8FUO - chains B and D of the 4 polymer chains in the assembly; structure by X-ray diffraction, 2.43 A resolution.

# Chain B (and D)
Molecule: Amidohydrolase
From: Rhodococcus wratislaviensis NBRC 100605
Notes: chain D of this document is another copy of the same molecule, construct and numbering; everything in this record applies to it too
UniProt: A0A402C2Q3 (A0A402C2Q3_RHOWR); residue numbers follow UniProt; this construct covers 1-378
Amino-acid sequence (378 residues; numbered 1 to 378; the number before each row is that of its first residue):
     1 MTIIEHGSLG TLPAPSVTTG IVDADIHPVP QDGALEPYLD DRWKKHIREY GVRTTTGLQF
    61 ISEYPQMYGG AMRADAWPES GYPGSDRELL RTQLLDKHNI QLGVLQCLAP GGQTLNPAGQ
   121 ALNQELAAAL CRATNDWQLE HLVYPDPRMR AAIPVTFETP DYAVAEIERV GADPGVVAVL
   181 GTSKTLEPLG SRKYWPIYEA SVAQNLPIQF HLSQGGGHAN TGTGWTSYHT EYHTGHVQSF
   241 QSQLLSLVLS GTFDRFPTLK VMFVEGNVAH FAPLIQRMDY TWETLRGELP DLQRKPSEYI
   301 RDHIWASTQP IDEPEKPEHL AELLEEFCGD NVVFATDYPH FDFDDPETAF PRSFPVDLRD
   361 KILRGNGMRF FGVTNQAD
Not modelled in the structure: 1-10, 376-378 (chain D: 1-10, 375-378)
Ion coordination: Fe ion site 1: Asp25, His27, His211, Glu265, Asp337; Fe ion site 2: Glu265, Asp337, His340 (together with 2-amino-2-hydroxymethyl-propane-1,3-diol)
From the paper describing this entry:
  - mutagenesis - D342A: decreased catalytic activity

# Chain B / chain D interface
Contacting residue pairs (21):
  Arg42(B) - Pro290(D)
  Arg42(B) - Asp291(D)  salt bridge
  His46(B) - Glu288(D)
  Tyr50(B) - Leu285(D)  hydrogen bond (side chain-backbone)
  Tyr50(B) - Glu288(D)
  Glu125(B) - Arg192(D)
  Thr159(B) - Arg192(D)
  Asp161(B) - Arg192(D)  salt bridge
  Tyr162(B) - Arg192(D)  hydrogen bond
  Leu186(B) - Leu186(D)  hydrophobic
  Leu186(B) - Glu187(D)
  Glu187(B) - Leu186(D)
  Glu187(B) - Lys193(D)  salt bridge
  Arg192(B) - Thr159(D)
  Arg192(B) - Asp161(D)  salt bridge
  Arg192(B) - Tyr162(D)  hydrogen bond
  Lys193(B) - Glu187(D)  salt bridge
  Leu285(B) - Tyr50(D)
  Glu288(B) - His46(D)
  Glu288(B) - Tyr50(D)
  Asp291(B) - Arg42(D)  salt bridge
Also at the interface, not in a pair above, chain B (15 interface residues in all): Glu49
Also at the interface, not in a pair above, chain D (15 interface residues in all): Gly287

# In short
The chain B/chain D interface involves 15 residues from each chain, with 3 hydrogen bonds and 6 salt bridges.
Among the polar pairs are Arg42(B)-Asp291(D), Asp161(B)-Arg192(D) and Glu187(B)-Lys193(D). Asp25(B), His27(B),
His211(B), Glu265(B) and Asp337(B) form the Fe ion site 1. From the paper: D342A of chain B reduces catalytic
activity.
Chain B and chain D are both Amidohydrolase (Rhodococcus wratislaviensis NBRC 100605); the structure, Fe-bound
AibH1H2, was determined by X-ray diffraction together with 8FUL, 8FUM and 8FUN from the same study.
